8HMV - chains B and N of the 5 polymer chains in the assembly; structure by electron microscopy, 2.91 A resolution.

[Chain B]
Name: Guanine nucleotide-binding protein G(I)/G(S)/G(T) subunit beta-1
Source organism: Homo sapiens
Reference sequence: P62873 (GBB1_HUMAN); residue numbers follow UniProt; this construct covers 3-340
Sequence (338 residues; numbered 3 to 340; the number before each row is that of its first residue):
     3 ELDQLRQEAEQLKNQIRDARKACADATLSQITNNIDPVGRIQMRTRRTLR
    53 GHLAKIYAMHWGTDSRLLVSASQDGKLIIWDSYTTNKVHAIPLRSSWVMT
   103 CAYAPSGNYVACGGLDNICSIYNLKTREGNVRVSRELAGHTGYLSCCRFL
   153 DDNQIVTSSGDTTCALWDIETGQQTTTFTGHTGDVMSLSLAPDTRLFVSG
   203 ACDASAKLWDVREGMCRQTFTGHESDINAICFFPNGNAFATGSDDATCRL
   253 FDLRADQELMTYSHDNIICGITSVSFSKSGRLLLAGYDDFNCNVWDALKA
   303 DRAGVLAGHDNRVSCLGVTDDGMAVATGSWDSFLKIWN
Swiss-Prot annotation at these positions:
  - modified residue: His266 (Phosphohistidine)
  - natural variant: Leu30 (L30F: In MRD42; uncertain significance), Arg52 (R52G: In MRD42), Gly64 (G64V: In MRD42), Asp76 (D76E: In MRD42; D76G: In MRD42), Gly77 (G77S: In MRD42), Lys78 (K78R: In MRD42), Ile80 (I80N: In MRD42; I80T: In MRD42), His91 (H91R: In MRD42; uncertain significance), Ala92 (A92T: In MRD42), Pro94 (P94S: In MRD42), Leu95 (L95P: In MRD42), Arg96 (R96L: In MRD42), 5 further natural variant entries in UniProt

[Chain N]
Name: Nanobody Nb35
Source organism: synthetic construct
Notes: antibody fragment or engineered binder
Sequence (126 residues; row label = number of the first residue in the row):
     1 QVQLQESGGGLVQPGGSLRLSCAASGFTFSNYKMNWVRQAPGKGLEWVSD
    51 ISQSGASISYTGSVKGRFTISRDNAKNTLYLQMNSLKPEDTAVYYCARCP
   101 APFTRDCFDVTSTTYAYRGQGTQVTV
Cystine bridges: Cys22-Cys96, Cys99-Cys107

[Interface between chain B and chain N]
Contacting residue pairs - 14 pairs, chain B then chain N:
  Arg8(B) - Gln120(N)
  Lys15(B) - Gln1(N)
  Cys204(B) - Tyr117(N)  hydrogen bond (backbone-side chain)
  Asp205(B) - Ala116(N)
  Thr223(B) - Gln1(N)  hydrogen bond (backbone-backbone)
  Glu226(B) - Val2(N)
  Glu226(B) - Gly26(N)
  Glu226(B) - Phe27(N)
  Glu226(B) - Tyr32(N)
  Glu226(B) - Arg98(N)  hydrogen bond (backbone-side chain)
  Ser227(B) - Pro100(N)  hydrogen bond (side chain-backbone)
  Ser227(B) - Tyr117(N)
  Asp228(B) - Tyr117(N)  hydrogen bond
  Ile270(B) - Phe103(N)  hydrophobic
Other interface residues (no listed pair), chain B (13 interface residues in all): Ala206, His225, Asp246, Asp247
Other interface residues (no listed pair), chain N (14 interface residues in all): Thr28, Ala101, Pro102

[Summary]
Chain B and chain N form an interface of 13 and 14 residues respectively, with 5 hydrogen bonds. Polar pairs
include Cys204(B)-Tyr117(N), Glu226(B)-Arg98(N) and Ser227(B)-Pro100(N).
Here chain B is Guanine nucleotide-binding protein G(I)/G(S)/G(T) subunit beta-1 (Homo sapiens) and chain N is
Nanobody Nb35 (synthetic construct). Entry 8HMV (Structure of GPR21-Gs complex) was determined by electron
microscopy.
